7D44 - chains D and H of the 12 polymer chains in the assembly; structure by electron microscopy, 4.00 A resolution.

# Chain D
Protein: Translation initiation factor eIF-2B subunit beta
From: Homo sapiens
UniProt: P49770 (EI2BB_HUMAN); residue numbers follow UniProt; this construct covers 1-351
Sequence (351 residues; row label = number of the first residue in the row):
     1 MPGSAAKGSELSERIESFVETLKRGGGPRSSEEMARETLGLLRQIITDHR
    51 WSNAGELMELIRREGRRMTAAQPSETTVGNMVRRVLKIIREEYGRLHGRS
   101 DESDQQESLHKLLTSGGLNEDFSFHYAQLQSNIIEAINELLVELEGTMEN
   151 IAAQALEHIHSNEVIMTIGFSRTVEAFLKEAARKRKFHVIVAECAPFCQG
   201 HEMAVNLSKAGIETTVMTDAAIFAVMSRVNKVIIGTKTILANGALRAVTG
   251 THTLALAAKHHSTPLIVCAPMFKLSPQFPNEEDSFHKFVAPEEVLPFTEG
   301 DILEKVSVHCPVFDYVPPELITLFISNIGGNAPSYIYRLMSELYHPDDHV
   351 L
Disordered / not traced: 1-7, 99-118
UniProt features mapped onto this chain:
  - natural variant: Val85 (V85E: In VWM2), Ala127 (A127V: Found in a patient with Rett syndrome-like phenotype; uncertain significance), Ser171 (S171F: In VWM2), Pro196 (P196S: In VWM2), Gly200 (G200V: In VWM2), Glu213 (E213G: In VWM2), Cys268 (C268Y: In VWM2), Lys273 (K273R: In VWM2), Val316 (V316D: In VWM2), Gly329 (G329V: In VWM2)

# Chain H
Protein: Translation initiation factor eIF-2B subunit delta
From: Homo sapiens
UniProt: Q9UI10 (EI2BD_HUMAN); residue numbers follow UniProt; this construct covers 1-523
Sequence (523 residues; row label = number of the first residue in the row):
     1 MAAVAVAVREDSGSGMKAELPPGPGAVGREMTKEEKLQLRKEKKQQKKKR
    51 KEEKGAEPETGSAVSAAQCQVGPTRELPESGIQLGTPREKVPAGRSKAEL
   101 RAERRAKQEAERALKQARKGEQGGPPPKASPSTAGETPSGVKRLPEYPQV
   151 DDLLLRRLVKKPERQQVPTRKDYGSKVSLFSHLPQYSRQNSLTQFMSIPS
   201 SVIHPAMVRLGLQYSQGLVSGSNARCIALLRALQQVIQDYTTPPNEELSR
   251 DLVNKLKPYMSFLTQCRPLSASMHNAIKFLNKEITSVGSSKREEEAKSEL
   301 RAAIDRYVQEKIVLAAQAISRFAYQKISNGDVILVYGCSSLVSRILQEAW
   351 TEGRRFRVVVVDSRPWLEGRHTLRSLVHAGVPASYLLIPAASYVLPEVSK
   401 VLLGAHALLANGSVMSRVGTAQLALVARAHNVPVLVCCETYKFCERVQTD
   451 AFVSNELDDPDDLQCKRGEHVALANWQNHASLRLLNLVYDVTPPELVDLV
   501 ITELGMIPCSSVPVVLRVKSSDQ
Disordered / not traced: 1-165, 519-523
UniProt features mapped onto this chain:
  - region: Arg170 to Leu179 (May bind the chemical integrated stress response (ISR) inhibitor ISRIB)
  - modified residue: Ala2 (N-acetylalanine), Ser12 (Phosphoserine), Thr86 (Phosphothreonine), Ser130 (Phosphoserine)
  - natural variant: Arg209 (R209Q: In VWM4), Ala228 (A228V: In VWM4), Leu269 (L269R: In VWM4), Arg357 (R357Q: In VWM4), Arg374 (R374C: In VWM4), Cys465 (C465R: In VWM4), Tyr489 (Y489H: In VWM4)
From the paper describing this entry:
  - mutagenesis - E310K, L314Q: decreased catalytic activity on ISRIB
  - mutagenesis - E310K, L314Q: decreased binding to eIF2(alphaP)
  - mutagenesis - E310K, L314Q: decreased binding to Eukaryotic translation initiation factor 2 subunit 1

# Interface between chain D and chain H
Pairs across the interface - 79 pairs, chain D then chain H:
  Glu193(D) - Arg364(H)  salt bridge
  Ala195(D) - Arg364(H)
  Ala195(D) - Leu387(H)
  Ala195(D) - Pro389(H)  hydrophobic
  Pro196(D) - Leu387(H)
  Phe197(D) - Arg467(H)
  Cys198(D) - Cys465(H)  hydrophobic
  Cys198(D) - Arg467(H)
  His201(D) - Leu463(H)
  His201(D) - Ala472(H)
  His201(D) - Leu473(H)
  Val205(D) - Ala472(H)
  Ser208(D) - His479(H)
  Ser208(D) - Leu482(H)
  Gly211(D) - Ser481(H)
  Ile212(D) - Ser481(H)
  Glu213(D) - Ser481(H)  hydrogen bond (backbone-side chain)
  Thr214(D) - Ser481(H)
  Thr214(D) - Leu482(H)
  Thr214(D) - Arg483(H)  hydrogen bond (backbone-backbone)
  Thr215(D) - Arg483(H)
  Val216(D) - Leu482(H)  hydrophobic
  Val216(D) - Arg483(H)  hydrogen bond (backbone-backbone)
  Val216(D) - Leu484(H)
  Val216(D) - Leu485(H)
  Met217(D) - Leu485(H)  hydrophobic
  Thr218(D) - Arg364(H)
  Thr218(D) - Leu463(H)
  Asp219(D) - Pro389(H)
  Asp219(D) - Gln422(H)
  Ala220(D) - Ser363(H)
  Ala220(D) - Ile388(H)  hydrophobic
  Ala220(D) - Val418(H)
  Ala220(D) - Gly419(H)
  Ala220(D) - Gln422(H)
  Ala221(D) - Val418(H)
  Ala221(D) - Gln422(H)
  Ile222(D) - Gln422(H)
  Phe223(D) - Ala421(H)  hydrophobic
  Phe223(D) - Gln422(H)
  Phe223(D) - Leu425(H)  hydrophobic
  Phe223(D) - Pro493(H)
  Ala224(D) - Ala451(H)  hydrophobic
  Ala224(D) - Phe452(H)
  Ala224(D) - Asp490(H)  hydrogen bond (backbone-side chain)
  Val225(D) - Phe452(H)  hydrophobic
  Arg228(D) - Leu179(H)
  Arg228(D) - Asp450(H)  salt bridge
  Arg228(D) - Phe452(H)
  Thr249(D) - Pro389(H)  hydrogen bond (side chain-backbone)
  Gly250(D) - Pro389(H)  hydrogen bond (backbone-backbone)
  His252(D) - Ser392(H)
  His252(D) - His430(H)
  Thr253(D) - Gln422(H)  hydrogen bond
  Thr253(D) - Val426(H)
  Leu256(D) - Leu425(H)
  Leu256(D) - Ala429(H)  hydrophobic
  Ala257(D) - Leu425(H)  hydrophobic
  His286(D) - Tyr393(H)
  Phe288(D) - Tyr393(H)
  Val294(D) - Tyr385(H)
  Val294(D) - Leu387(H)  hydrophobic
  Pro296(D) - Arg370(H)
  Glu299(D) - Arg370(H)  salt bridge
  Glu299(D) - Arg374(H)  salt bridge
  Ile302(D) - Leu373(H)  hydrophobic
  Lys305(D) - Ala383(H)
  Val306(D) - Leu373(H)  hydrophobic
  Val306(D) - Ala383(H)
  Ser307(D) - Ala383(H)
  Ser307(D) - Ser384(H)
  Ser307(D) - Tyr385(H)
  Val308(D) - Tyr385(H)
  His309(D) - Tyr385(H)
  His309(D) - Leu386(H)
  His309(D) - Val394(H)
  Pro311(D) - Ala390(H)
  Pro311(D) - Tyr393(H)  hydrophobic
  Asp314(D) - Pro389(H)
Also at the interface, not in a pair above, chain D (47 interface residues in all): Glu202, His260, Glu293, Leu295
Also at the interface, not in a pair above, chain H (46 interface residues in all): Arg357, Pro365, Val377, Asn486, Val491

# Overview
47 residues of chain D face 46 of chain H across their interface; the contacts include 7 hydrogen bonds and 4
salt bridges. Polar pairs include Glu193(D)-Arg364(H), Arg228(D)-Asp450(H) and Glu299(D)-Arg370(H). The paper
reports that E310K and L314Q of chain H reduce catalytic activity on ISRIB; E310K and L314Q of chain H reduce
binding to eIF2(alphaP).
Chain D is Translation initiation factor eIF-2B subunit beta and chain H is Translation initiation factor
eIF-2B subunit delta, both from Homo sapiens; the structure, eIF2B-eIF2(aP), aP2 complex, was determined by
electron microscopy together with 7D43, 7D45 and 7D46 from the same study.
